7TKO - chains C and F of the 27 polymer chains in the assembly; structure by electron microscopy, 4.80 A resolution (low resolution: residue-level contacts below are approximate; hydrogen-bond / salt-bridge calls are withheld).

# Chain C
Name: ATP synthase subunit alpha
From: Saccharomyces cerevisiae
Reference sequence: P07251 (ATPA_YEAST); residues 1-510 here correspond to UniProt positions 36-545 (UniProt number = residue number + 35)
Chain sequence (510 residues; each row starts with the number of its first residue):
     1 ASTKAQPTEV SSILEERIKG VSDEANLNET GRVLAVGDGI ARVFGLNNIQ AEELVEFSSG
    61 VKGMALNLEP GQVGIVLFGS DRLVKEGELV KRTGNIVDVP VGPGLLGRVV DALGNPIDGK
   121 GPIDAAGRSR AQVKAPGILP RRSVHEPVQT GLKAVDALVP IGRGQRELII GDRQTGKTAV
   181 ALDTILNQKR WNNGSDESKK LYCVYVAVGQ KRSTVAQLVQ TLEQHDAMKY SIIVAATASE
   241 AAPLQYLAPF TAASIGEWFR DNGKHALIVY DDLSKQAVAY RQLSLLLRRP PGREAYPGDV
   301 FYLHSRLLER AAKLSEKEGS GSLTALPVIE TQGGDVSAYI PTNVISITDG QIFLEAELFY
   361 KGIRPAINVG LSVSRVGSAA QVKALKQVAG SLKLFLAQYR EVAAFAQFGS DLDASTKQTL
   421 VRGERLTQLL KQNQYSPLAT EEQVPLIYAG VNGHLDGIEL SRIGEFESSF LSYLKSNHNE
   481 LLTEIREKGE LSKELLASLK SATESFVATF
Not modelled in the structure: 1-11, 408-409, 510
UniProt features mapped onto this chain:
  - binding site (ATP): Gly171 to Thr178
  - site: Ser372 (Required for activity)
  - modified residue (Phosphoserine): Ser22, Ser143

# Chain F
Name: ATP synthase subunit beta
From: Saccharomyces cerevisiae
Notes: EC 7.1.2.2
Reference sequence: P00830 (ATPB_YEAST); residues 1-478 here correspond to UniProt positions 34-511 (UniProt number = residue number + 33)
Chain sequence (478 residues; row label = number of the first residue in the row):
     1 ASAAQSTPIT GKVTAVIGAI VDVHFEQSEL PAILNALEIK TPQGKLVLEV AQHLGENTVR
    61 TIAMDGTEGL VRGEKVLDTG GPISVPVGRE TLGRIINVIG EPIDERGPIK SKLRKPIHAD
   121 PPSFAEQSTS AEILETGIKV VDLLAPYARG GKIGLFGGAG VGKTVFIQEL INNIAKAHGG
   181 FSVFTGVGER TREGNDLYRE MKETGVINLE GESKVALVFG QMNEPPGARA RVALTGLTIA
   241 EYFRDEEGQD VLLFIDNIFR FTQAGSEVSA LLGRIPSAVG YQPTLATDMG LLQERITTTK
   301 KGSVTSVQAV YVPADDLTDP APATTFAHLD ATTVLSRGIS ELGIYPAVDP LDSKSRLLDA
   361 AVVGQEHYDV ASKVQETLQT YKSLQDIIAI LGMDELSEQD KLTVERARKI QRFLSQPFAV
   421 AEVFTGIPGK LVRLKDTVAS FKAVLEGKYD NIPEHAFYMV GGIEDVVAKA EKLAAEAN
Not modelled in the structure: 1-5, 476-478
UniProt features mapped onto this chain:
  - binding site (ATP): Gly157 to Thr164
  - modified residue: Thr79 (Phosphothreonine), Thr204 (Phosphothreonine), Ser340 (Phosphoserine)

# Interface between chain C and chain F
Contacting residue pairs (5; chain C residue first):
  Leu34(C) - Gly55(F)
  Val36(C) - Gln52(F)
  Val36(C) - His53(F)
  Ile117(C) - Ala125(F)
  Gln282(C) - Pro283(F)
Other interface residues (no listed pair), chain C (10 interface residues in all): Ala35, Gly37, Arg82, Ala238, Ser239, Tyr360
Other interface residues (no listed pair), chain F (10 interface residues in all): Ile33, Phe124, Gly290, Gln375, Glu376

# Overview
Chain C and chain F each contribute 10 residues to their interface. UniProt lists 8 ATP-binding residues on
chain C; 8 ATP-binding residues on chain F.
Chain C is ATP synthase subunit alpha and chain F is ATP synthase subunit beta, both from Saccharomyces
cerevisiae; the structure, Yeast ATP synthase State 3catalytic(a) with 10 mM ATP backbone model, was
determined by electron microscopy, deposited together with 7TJS, 7TJT, 7TJU, 7TJV, 7TJW, 7TJX and 30 further
entries.
